6YAK - chains BBB and CCC of the 4 polymer chains in the assembly; structure by X-ray diffraction, 1.34 A resolution.

Chain BBB:
Protein: C-terminal component of the split chain transketolase
Organism: Carboxydothermus hydrogenoformans
Sequence (341 residues; each row starts with the number of its first residue; numbers below 1 keep their minus sign (Met-28 is residue -28)):
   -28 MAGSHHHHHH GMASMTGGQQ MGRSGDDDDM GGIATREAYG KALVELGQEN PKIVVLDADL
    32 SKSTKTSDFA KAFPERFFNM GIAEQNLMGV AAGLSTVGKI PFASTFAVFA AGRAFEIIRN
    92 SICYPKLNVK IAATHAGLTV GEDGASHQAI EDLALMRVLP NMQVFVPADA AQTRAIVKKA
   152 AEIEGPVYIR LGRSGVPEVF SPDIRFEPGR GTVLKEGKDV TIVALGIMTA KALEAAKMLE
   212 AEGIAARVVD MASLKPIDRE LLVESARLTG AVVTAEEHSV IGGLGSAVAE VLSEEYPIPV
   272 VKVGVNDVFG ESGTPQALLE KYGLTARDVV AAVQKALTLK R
Disordered / not traced: -28 to 1
Residues lining bound ligands:
  - 8EL (2-[3-[(4-azanyl-2-methyl-pyrimidin-5-yl)methyl]-4-methyl-2H-1,3-thiazol-5-yl]ethyl phosphono hydrogen phosphate): Ala29, Asp30, Leu31, Ile53, Glu55, Phe80, Arg84, His118
  - D-malate (MLT), molecule 1: Val279, Glu282, Lys292, Tyr293
  - D-malate (MLT), molecule 2: Glu291, Thr296, Arg298, Asp299
Reported in the primary citation:
  - binding site for 8EL: Leu31, Ile53, Glu55, Phe80

Chain CCC:
Protein: N-terminal component of the split chain transketolase
Organism: Carboxydothermus hydrogenoformans
Sequence (309 residues; each row starts with the number of its first residue; numbers below 1 keep their minus sign (Met-28 is residue -28)):
   -28 MAGSHHHHHH GMASMTGGQQ MGRSGDDDDM QDEILNLKLI ANQLRQHVVK MVGEANSGHP
    32 GGSLSAADIL AVLFFKEMRI DPANPKWQDR DRFVLSKGHA SPVLYAALAE RGFFPKEWLS
    92 QFRKINSPLQ GHPDMKKVPG VEMSTGSLGQ GFSTAVGMAL GLKLDRSPAR VYVLLGDGEI
   152 QEGIVWEAAM AAAHYKLNNL TAILDYNGLQ IDGPVQEVMN PEPVADKWRS FGFKVITVDG
   212 HNIPEIINAI DAARLHLEGP TIIIAKTVKG KGVSFMENRV EWHGSAPKPE QVAEALSELQ
   272 VGREKLWEE
Disordered / not traced: -28 to -2
Ion coordination: Ca2+ site 1: Gly24, Asn27; Ca2+ site 2: Asp148, Asn178, Leu180 (together with 8EL)
Residues lining bound ligands:
  - 8EL (2-[3-[(4-azanyl-2-methyl-pyrimidin-5-yl)methyl]-4-methyl-2H-1,3-thiazol-5-yl]ethyl phosphono hydrogen phosphate): Gly33, Lys68, His70, Gly117, Ser118, Leu119, Gly147, Asp148, Gly149, Glu150, Glu153, Asp176, Asn178, Leu180, Gln181, Ile182, Lys240, His254
  - D-malate (MLT), molecule 1: His18, Lys21, Met22, Glu25, Leu90, Ser91
  - D-malate (MLT), molecule 2: Pro53, Ala54, Gly83, Phe84, Phe85, Pro86
  - D-malate (MLT), molecule 3: Trp89, Met106, Lys107, Lys108, Val109, Pro110
  - D-malate (MLT), molecule 4: His165, Tyr166, Lys167
  - D-malate (MLT), molecule 5: Leu226, Leu228, Glu229
Reported in the primary citation:
  - binding site for 8EL: Lys68, His70, Gly117, Leu119, Gly149, Glu150, Asn178, Ile182, Lys240
  - binding site for 8EL: Asn178 to Pro185 (proposed by the authors, not directly observed)

Chain BBB / chain CCC interface:
Residue-residue contacts (53; chain BBB residue first):
  Asp30(BBB) - Gln181(CCC)  hydrogen bond
  Asp30(BBB) - Ile182(CCC)  hydrogen bond (side chain-backbone)
  Asp30(BBB) - Asp183(CCC)  hydrogen bond (side chain-backbone)
  Asp30(BBB) - Val189(CCC)
  Leu31(BBB) - Ile182(CCC)  hydrophobic
  Leu31(BBB) - Asp183(CCC)  hydrogen bond (backbone-side chain)
  Ser32(BBB) - Asp183(CCC)  hydrogen bond (backbone-side chain)
  Lys33(BBB) - Asp183(CCC)  hydrogen bond (backbone-side chain)
  Lys33(BBB) - Glu252(CCC)
  Asn50(BBB) - Asp183(CCC)  hydrogen bond
  Asn50(BBB) - Val189(CCC)
  Asn50(BBB) - Met190(CCC)
  Met51(BBB) - Met190(CCC)
  Gly52(BBB) - Gln152(CCC)
  Gly52(BBB) - Val189(CCC)
  Gly52(BBB) - Met190(CCC)
  Ile53(BBB) - Leu119(CCC)  hydrophobic
  Ile53(BBB) - Gly149(CCC)
  Ile53(BBB) - Glu150(CCC)
  Ile53(BBB) - Gln152(CCC)  hydrogen bond (backbone-side chain)
  Ile53(BBB) - Glu153(CCC)  hydrogen bond (backbone-backbone)
  Ile53(BBB) - Gln181(CCC)
  Ala54(BBB) - Gln152(CCC)
  Ala54(BBB) - Glu153(CCC)
  Glu55(BBB) - Glu153(CCC)
  Phe80(BBB) - Ser118(CCC)
  Arg84(BBB) - Ser118(CCC)  hydrogen bond
  Arg84(BBB) - Leu119(CCC)  hydrogen bond (side chain-backbone)
  Arg84(BBB) - Gln121(CCC)
  Arg84(BBB) - Glu153(CCC)  salt bridge
  Arg84(BBB) - Ile155(CCC)
  Glu113(BBB) - Ser28(CCC)
  Glu113(BBB) - Arg94(CCC)
  Glu113(BBB) - Gly102(CCC)
  Asp114(BBB) - His30(CCC)
  Asp114(BBB) - Arg94(CCC)  salt bridge
  Asp114(BBB) - His103(CCC)  hydrogen bond (backbone-side chain)
  His118(BBB) - His103(CCC)
  His118(BBB) - Gly117(CCC)
  Glu282(BBB) - Ile96(CCC)
  Glu282(BBB) - Asn97(CCC)  hydrogen bond (side chain-backbone)
  Glu282(BBB) - Gln101(CCC)
  Ser283(BBB) - Arg94(CCC)
  Ser283(BBB) - Lys95(CCC)
  Ser283(BBB) - Ile96(CCC)
  Ser283(BBB) - Gln101(CCC)  hydrogen bond (backbone-side chain)
  Ser283(BBB) - Gly102(CCC)  hydrogen bond (side chain-backbone)
  Gly284(BBB) - Arg94(CCC)
  Gly284(BBB) - Ile96(CCC)
  Ala288(BBB) - Ile96(CCC)
  Leu289(BBB) - Ile96(CCC)  hydrophobic
  Lys292(BBB) - Ile96(CCC)
  Lys292(BBB) - Asn97(CCC)  hydrogen bond
Interface residues without a listed pair, chain BBB (22 interface residues in all): Ser117
Interface residues without a listed pair, chain CCC (27 interface residues in all): Lys108, Thr116, Gly120

Summary:
22 residues of chain BBB face 27 of chain CCC across their interface, with 16 hydrogen bonds and 2 salt
bridges. Among the polar pairs are Arg84(BBB)-Glu153(CCC), Asp114(BBB)-Arg94(CCC) and Asp30(BBB)-Gln181(CCC).
Compound 8EL is bound between chain BBB and chain CCC. From the paper: a binding site for 8EL at Leu31(BBB),
Ile53(BBB) and Lys68(CCC) among others.
Chain BBB is C-terminal component of the split chain transketolase and chain CCC is N-terminal component of
the split chain transketolase, both from Carboxydothermus hydrogenoformans; the structure, Split gene
transketolase, active alpha2beta2 heterotetramer, was determined by X-ray diffraction together with 6YAJ from
the same study.
